PDB entry 8BYA | electron microscopy, 3.38 A resolution | chains E and F of the 7 polymer chains in the assembly

== Chain E ==
Protein: S-phase kinase-associated protein 2
Organism: Homo sapiens
Reference sequence: Q13309 (SKP2_HUMAN); residues 2001-2424 here correspond to UniProt positions 1-424 (UniProt number = residue number - 2000)
Chain sequence (424 residues; each row starts with the number of its first residue):
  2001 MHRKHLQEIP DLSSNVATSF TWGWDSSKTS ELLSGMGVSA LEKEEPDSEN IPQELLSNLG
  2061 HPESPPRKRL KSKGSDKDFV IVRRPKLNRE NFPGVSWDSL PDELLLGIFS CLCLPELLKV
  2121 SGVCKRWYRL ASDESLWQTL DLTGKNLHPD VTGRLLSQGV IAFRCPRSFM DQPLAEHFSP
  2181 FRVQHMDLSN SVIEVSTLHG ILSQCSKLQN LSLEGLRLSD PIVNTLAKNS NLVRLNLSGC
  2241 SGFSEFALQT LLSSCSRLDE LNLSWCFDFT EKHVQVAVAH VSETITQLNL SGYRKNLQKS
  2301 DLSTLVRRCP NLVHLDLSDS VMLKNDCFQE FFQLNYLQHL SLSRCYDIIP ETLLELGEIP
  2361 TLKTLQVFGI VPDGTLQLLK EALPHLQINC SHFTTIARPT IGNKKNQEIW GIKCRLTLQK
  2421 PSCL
Unresolved in the structure: 2001-2094, 2420-2424
Curated features (UniProtKB/Swiss-Prot):
  - region: Gly2402 to Leu2424 (Mediates interaction with IFI27)
  - motif: Arg2067 to Lys2073 (Nuclear localization signal)
  - modified residue: Ser2064 (Phosphoserine), Lys2068 (N6-acetyllysine), Lys2071 (N6-acetyllysine), Ser2072 (Phosphoserine), Ser2075 (Phosphoserine), Ser2179 (Phosphoserine)

== Chain F ==
Protein: Cyclin-dependent kinases regulatory subunit 1
Organism: Homo sapiens
Reference sequence: P61024 (CKS1_HUMAN); residues 3001-3079 here correspond to UniProt positions 1-79 (UniProt number = residue number - 3000)
Chain sequence (79 residues; row label = number of the first residue in the row):
  3001 MSHKQIYYSD KYDDEEFEYR HVMLPKDIAK LVPKTHLMSE SEWRNLGVQQ SQGWVHYMIH
  3061 EPEPHILLFR RPLPKKPKK
Unresolved in the structure: 3001-3004, 3074-3079

== Chain E / chain F interface ==
Contacting residue pairs (23):
  Arg2167(E) with Thr3035(F), hydrogen bond (side chain-backbone)
  Asn2190(E) with Leu3037(F)
  Glu2214(E) with Leu3037(F)
  Trp2265(E) with Ser3039(F); Glu3040(F); Ser3041(F), hydrogen bond
  Arg2294(E) with Gln3052(F)
  Ser2318(E) with Ser3041(F)
  Asp2319(E) with Ser3041(F)
  Arg2344(E) with Ser3041(F); Arg3044(F); Asn3045(F), hydrogen bond
  Phe2368(E) with Asn3045(F)
  His2392(E) with Asn3045(F), hydrogen bond (backbone-side chain)
  Phe2393(E) with Leu3031(F); Pro3033(F); Glu3042(F); Leu3046(F), hydrophobic
  Thr2394(E) with Glu3042(F), hydrogen bond (backbone-side chain)
  Arg2398(E) with His3036(F), hydrogen bond; Glu3042(F), salt bridge
  Thr2400(E) with Thr3035(F), hydrogen bond (backbone-side chain)
  Asn2406(E) with Thr3035(F)
Other interface residues (no listed pair), chain E (16 interface residues in all): Ser2291
Other interface residues (no listed pair), chain F (14 interface residues in all): Met3038
From the paper, about this interface:
  - interface residues, chain E: His2392(E), Phe2393(E)

== In short ==
Chain E and chain F form an interface of 16 and 14 residues respectively, with 7 hydrogen bonds and 1 salt
bridge. Polar pairs include Arg2398(E)-Glu3042(F), Arg2167(E)-Thr3035(F) and Trp2265(E)-Ser3041(F). The paper
reports interface residues His2392(E) and Phe2393(E).
Here chain E is S-phase kinase-associated protein 2 and chain F is Cyclin-dependent kinases regulatory subunit
1, both from Homo sapiens. Entry 8BYA (Cryo-EM structure of SKP1-SKP2-CKS1-CDK2-CyclinA-p27KIP1 Complex) was
determined by electron microscopy, deposited together with 8BYL and 8BZO.
